Entry 2XVR (electron microscopy, 10.80 A resolution (very low resolution: no residue pairs are listed; an interface is given only as per-side residue counts)); this record covers chains F and G of the 7 polymer chains in the assembly.

[Chain F (and G)]
Name: Major capsid protein 10A
Organism: Enterobacteria phage T7
Notes: chain G of this document is another copy of the same molecule, construct and numbering; everything in this record applies to it too
Reference sequence: P19726 (VC10A_BPT7); numbering as in UniProt (aligned over 1-345)
Amino-acid sequence (345 residues; each row starts with the number of its first residue):
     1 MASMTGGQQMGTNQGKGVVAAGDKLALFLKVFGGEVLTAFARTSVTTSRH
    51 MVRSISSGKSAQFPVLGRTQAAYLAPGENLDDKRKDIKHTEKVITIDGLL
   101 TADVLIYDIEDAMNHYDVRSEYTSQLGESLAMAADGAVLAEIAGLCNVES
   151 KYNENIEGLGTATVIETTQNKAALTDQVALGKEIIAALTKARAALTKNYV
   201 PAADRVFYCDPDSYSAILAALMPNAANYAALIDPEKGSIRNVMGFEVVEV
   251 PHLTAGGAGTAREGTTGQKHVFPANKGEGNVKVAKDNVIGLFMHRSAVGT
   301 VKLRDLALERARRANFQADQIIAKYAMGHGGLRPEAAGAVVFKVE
Unresolved in the structure: 1-99
UniProt features mapped onto this chain:
  - region (Intercapsomeric interactions): G11 to L25, Y152 to I156

[Interface between chain F and chain G]
At this resolution (11 A) residue pairs are not listed: 8 residues of chain F and 11 of chain G lie at the interface.
The authors on this interface:
  - interface residues, chain F: I321(F)

[Summary]
8 residues of chain F and 11 residues of chain G are in contact. From the paper: the interface residue
I321(F).
Chain F and chain G are both Major capsid protein 10A (Enterobacteria phage T7); the structure, Phage T7 empty
mature head shell, was determined by electron microscopy together with 3IZG from the same study.
